PDB entry 6DD7 | X-ray diffraction, 2.00 A resolution | chains A and D

== Chain A (and D) ==
Molecule: Ultraviolet-B receptor UVR8
Organism: Arabidopsis thaliana
Notes: chain D of this document is another copy of the same molecule, construct and numbering; everything in this record applies to it too
UniProt: Q9FN03 (UVR8_ARATH); numbering as in UniProt (aligned over 13-381)
Chain sequence (377 residues; row label = number of the first residue in the row):
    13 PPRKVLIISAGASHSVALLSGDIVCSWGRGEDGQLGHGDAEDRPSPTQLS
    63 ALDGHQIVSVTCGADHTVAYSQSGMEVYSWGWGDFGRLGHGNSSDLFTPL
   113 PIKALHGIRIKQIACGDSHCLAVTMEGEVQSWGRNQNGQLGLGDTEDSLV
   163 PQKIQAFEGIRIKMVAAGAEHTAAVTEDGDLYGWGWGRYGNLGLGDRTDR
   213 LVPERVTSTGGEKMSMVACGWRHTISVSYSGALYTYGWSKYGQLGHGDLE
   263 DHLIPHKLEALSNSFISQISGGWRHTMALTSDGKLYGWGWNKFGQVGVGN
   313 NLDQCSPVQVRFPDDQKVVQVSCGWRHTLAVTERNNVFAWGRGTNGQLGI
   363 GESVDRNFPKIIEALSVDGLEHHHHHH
Unresolved in the structure: 13, 382-389
Sequence notes: expression tag (382-389)

== How chain A and chain D interact ==
Residue-residue contacts (54; chain A residue first):
  Glu-43(A) with Arg-338(D), salt bridge; Arg-354(D), salt bridge
  Asp-44(A) with Arg-338(D), salt bridge
  Ala-52(A) with Arg-354(D), hydrogen bond (backbone-side chain)
  Glu-53(A) with Arg-354(D), salt bridge; Asp-367(D)
  Trp-94(A) with Trp-285(D); Arg-286(D)
  Asp-96(A) with Trp-233(D); Trp-250(D); Trp-285(D); Arg-286(D), salt bridge
  Phe-97(A) with Arg-234(D)
  Ser-105(A) with Lys-252(D); Tyr-253(D)
  Ser-106(A) with Lys-252(D); Tyr-253(D)
  Asp-107(A) with Arg-286(D), salt bridge; Trp-302(D)
  Arg-146(A) with Arg-146(D); Glu-182(D), salt bridge
  Gln-148(A) with Asn-149(D), hydrogen bond; Trp-198(D); Arg-200(D), hydrogen bond
  Asn-149(A) with Gln-148(D), hydrogen bond
  Thr-157(A) with Arg-200(D), hydrogen bond (backbone-side chain)
  Glu-158(A) with Arg-200(D)
  Glu-182(A) with Arg-146(D), salt bridge
  Trp-198(A) with Gln-148(D)
  Arg-200(A) with Gln-148(D), hydrogen bond; Thr-157(D); Glu-158(D), salt bridge
  Trp-233(A) with Asp-96(D); Phe-97(D), hydrophobic
  Arg-234(A) with Phe-97(D); Arg-146(D)
  Trp-250(A) with Asp-96(D)
  Lys-252(A) with Ser-105(D); Ser-106(D), hydrogen bond
  Tyr-253(A) with Asp-107(D)
  Trp-285(A) with Trp-94(D); Asp-96(D)
  Arg-286(A) with Trp-94(D); Asp-96(D), salt bridge; Asp-107(D), salt bridge
  Lys-304(A) with Phe-109(D)
  Phe-305(A) with Ala-52(D), hydrophobic
  Arg-338(A) with Glu-43(D), salt bridge; Asp-44(D), salt bridge
  Arg-354(A) with Glu-43(D), salt bridge; Ala-52(D), hydrogen bond (side chain-backbone); Glu-53(D), salt bridge
  Thr-356(A) with Glu-43(D); Glu-53(D)
Other interface residues (no listed pair), chain A (34 interface residues in all): Arg-41, Phe-109, Tyr-201, Asp-211
Other interface residues (no listed pair), chain D (36 interface residues in all): Arg-41, Asp-211, Lys-304, Phe-305, Trp-337, Asn-357

== In short ==
The interface between chain A and chain D involves 34 residues on one side and 36 on the other, with 8
hydrogen bonds and 15 salt bridges. Polar contacts include Glu-43(A)/Arg-338(D), Glu-43(A)/Arg-354(D) and
Asp-44(A)/Arg-338(D).
Chain A and chain D are both Ultraviolet-B receptor UVR8 (Arabidopsis thaliana); the structure, Crystal
structure of plant UVB photoreceptor UVR8 from in situ serial Laue diffraction, was determined by X-ray
diffraction (same publication as 6DD6).
